Entry 3F8F (X-ray diffraction, 2.20 A resolution); this record covers chains A and B.

# Chain A (and B)
Molecule: Transcriptional regulator, PadR-like family
From: Lactococcus lactis subsp. cremoris
Notes: chain B of this document is another copy of the same molecule, construct and numbering; everything in this record applies to it too
UniProt: A2RI36 (A2RI36_LACLM); residue numbers follow UniProt; this construct covers 1-116
Amino-acid sequence (126 residues; numbered 1 to 126; the number before each row is that of its first residue):
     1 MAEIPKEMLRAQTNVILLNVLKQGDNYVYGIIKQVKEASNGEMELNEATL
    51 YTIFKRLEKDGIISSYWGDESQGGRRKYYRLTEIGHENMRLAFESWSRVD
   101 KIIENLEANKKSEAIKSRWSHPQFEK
Unresolved in the structure: 71-72, 117-126 (chain B: 1-4, 116-126)
Sequence notes: expression tag (117-126)
Residues lining bound ligands: daunomycin (DM1): Met-8, Ala-11, Val-15, Met-89, Ala-92, Phe-93, Trp-96, Asp-100
Reported in the primary citation:
  - binding site for daunomycin: Trp-96
  - mutagenesis - W67A, W67Y: unchanged binding to lmrCD promoter DNA
  - mutagenesis - W96Y: unchanged binding to lmrCD promotor
  - mutagenesis - W67Y/W96Y, W96A: abolished binding to lmrCD promotor

# How chain A and chain B interact
Contacting residue pairs - 51 pairs, chain A then chain B:
  Met-1(A) with Asp-60(B), hydrogen bond (backbone-backbone); Ile-84(B)
  Ala-2(A) with Ile-84(B); Glu-87(B); Asn-88(B); Leu-91(B)
  Glu-3(A) with Asn-88(B)
  Ile-4(A) with Leu-91(B), hydrophobic; Ala-92(B); Ser-95(B)
  Glu-7(A) with Arg-56(B), salt bridge
  Met-8(A) with Ala-92(B), hydrophobic; Trp-96(B)
  Ala-11(A) with Trp-96(B)
  Gln-12(A) with Ser-95(B), hydrogen bond; Trp-96(B); Val-99(B)
  Val-15(A) with Trp-96(B), hydrophobic; Ile-103(B), hydrophobic
  Ile-16(A) with Val-99(B), hydrophobic
  Asn-19(A) with Ile-103(B)
  Val-20(A) with Leu-106(B), hydrophobic
  Gln-23(A) with Glu-107(B); Lys-110(B), hydrogen bond (backbone-side chain)
  Gln-34(A) with Leu-106(B)
  Glu-37(A) with Asn-109(B)
  Ala-38(A) with Ile-102(B); Asn-105(B), hydrogen bond (backbone-side chain); Leu-106(B), hydrophobic; Asn-109(B)
  Glu-42(A) with Arg-98(B), salt bridge
  Arg-56(A) with Glu-7(B), salt bridge
  Ala-92(A) with Met-8(B), hydrophobic
  Ser-95(A) with Gln-12(B), hydrogen bond
  Trp-96(A) with Met-8(B), hydrogen bond; Ala-11(B); Gln-12(B); Val-15(B), hydrophobic
  Val-99(A) with Gln-12(B)
  Ile-102(A) with Ala-38(B); Ser-39(B); Met-43(B), hydrophobic
  Ile-103(A) with Val-15(B), hydrophobic; Asn-19(B)
  Asn-105(A) with Ala-38(B)
  Leu-106(A) with Val-20(B), hydrophobic; Gln-23(B); Gln-34(B); Ala-38(B), hydrophobic
  Glu-107(A) with Gln-23(B)
  Lys-110(A) with Gln-23(B)
Also at the interface, not in a pair above, chain A (34 interface residues in all): Pro-5, Val-35, Ser-39, Asn-40, Met-43, Asn-109
Also at the interface, not in a pair above, chain B (33 interface residues in all): Ile-16, Val-35, Ile-62

# Summary
Chain A and chain B form an interface of 34 and 33 residues respectively; the contacts include 6 hydrogen
bonds and 3 salt bridges. Polar pairs include Glu-7(A)/Arg-56(B), Glu-42(A)/Arg-98(B) and Gln-12(A)/Ser-95(B).
From the paper: a binding site for daunomycin at Trp-96(A); W67Y/W96Y and W96A of chain A abolish binding to
lmrCD promotor; 5 substitutions were tested in all.
Both chains are Transcriptional regulator, PadR-like family (Lactococcus lactis subsp. cremoris). Entry 3F8F
(Crystal structure of multidrug binding transcriptional regulator LmrR complexed with Daunomycin) was
determined by X-ray diffraction, deposited together with 3F8B and 3F8C.
